Entry 6S0E (X-ray diffraction, 1.90 A resolution); this record covers chains A and B.

Chain A (and B):
Molecule: exosialidase from uncultured bacterium pG7
Organism: uncultured bacterium pG7
Notes: EC 3.2.1.18; chain B of this document is another copy of the same molecule, construct and numbering; everything in this record applies to it too
Amino-acid sequence (511 residues; row label = number of the first residue in the row):
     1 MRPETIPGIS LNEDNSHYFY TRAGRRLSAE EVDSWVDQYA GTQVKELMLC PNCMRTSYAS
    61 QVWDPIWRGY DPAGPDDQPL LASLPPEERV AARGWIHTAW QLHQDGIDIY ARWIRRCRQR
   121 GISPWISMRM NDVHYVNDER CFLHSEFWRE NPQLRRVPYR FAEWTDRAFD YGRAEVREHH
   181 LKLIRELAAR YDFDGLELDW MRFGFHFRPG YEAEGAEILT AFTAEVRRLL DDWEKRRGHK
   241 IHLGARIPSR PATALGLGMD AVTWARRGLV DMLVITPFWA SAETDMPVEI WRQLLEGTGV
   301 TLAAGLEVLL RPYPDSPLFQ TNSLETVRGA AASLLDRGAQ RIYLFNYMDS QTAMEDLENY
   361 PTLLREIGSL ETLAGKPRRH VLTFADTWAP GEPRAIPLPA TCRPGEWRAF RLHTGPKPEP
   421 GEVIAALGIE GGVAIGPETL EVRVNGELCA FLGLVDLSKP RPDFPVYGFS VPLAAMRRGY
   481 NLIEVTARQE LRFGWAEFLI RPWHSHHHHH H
Unresolved in the structure: 1-5, 433, 503-511
Residues lining bound ligands: 2-deoxy-2,3-dehydro-N-acetyl-neuraminic acid (DAN): Asp-14, Asn-15, Ser-16, Tyr-20, Cys-53, Trp-95, Arg-129, Asp-132, His-134, Tyr-135, Leu-143, Arg-202, Trp-279, Glu-307, Phe-345, Asn-346, Gln-351, Thr-352
What the authors report for this chain:
  - binding site for 2-deoxy-2,3-dehydro-N-acetyl-neuraminic acid: Asp-14, Asn-15, Ser-16, Tyr-20, Cys-53, Asp-132, His-134, Tyr-135
  - catalytic residues: Asp-14, His-134
  - mutagenesis - D14A: abolished catalytic activity on 4MU-alpha-Neu5Ac
  - mutagenesis - H134A: abolished catalytic activity

Interface between chain A and chain B:
Pairs across the interface (64; chain A residue first):
  Tyr-159(A) / Trp-407(B)  hydrophobic
  Tyr-159(A) / Arg-443(B)
  Tyr-159(A) / Gly-446(B)
  Tyr-159(A) / Glu-484(B)  hydrogen bond
  Arg-160(A) / Trp-407(B)
  Arg-160(A) / Glu-484(B)  salt bridge
  Pro-209(A) / Asn-445(B)
  Pro-209(A) / Leu-482(B)  hydrophobic
  Pro-209(A) / Glu-484(B)
  Gly-210(A) / Asn-445(B)
  Gly-210(A) / Arg-477(B)  hydrogen bond (backbone-side chain)
  Gly-210(A) / Leu-482(B)
  Tyr-211(A) / Asn-445(B)
  Tyr-211(A) / Arg-477(B)
  Glu-214(A) / Arg-477(B)  salt bridge
  Pro-251(A) / Ile-290(B)  hydrophobic
  Leu-255(A) / Glu-289(B)
  Asp-260(A) / Gln-293(B)
  Val-262(A) / Gln-293(B)
  Arg-266(A) / Gln-293(B)  hydrogen bond (side chain-backbone)
  Arg-266(A) / Glu-296(B)
  Glu-289(A) / Leu-255(B)
  Gln-293(A) / Asp-260(B)  hydrogen bond
  Gln-293(A) / Val-262(B)
  Gln-293(A) / Thr-263(B)
  Gln-293(A) / Arg-266(B)  hydrogen bond (backbone-side chain)
  Leu-294(A) / Leu-294(B)  hydrophobic
  Glu-296(A) / Arg-266(B)
  Ala-389(A) / Arg-411(B)
  Pro-390(A) / Arg-411(B)
  Pro-390(A) / Leu-482(B)
  Gly-391(A) / Ala-409(B)
  Gly-391(A) / Arg-411(B)
  Gly-391(A) / Leu-482(B)
  Glu-392(A) / Arg-411(B)
  Pro-393(A) / Ala-395(B)
  Pro-393(A) / Pro-397(B)  hydrophobic
  Arg-394(A) / Arg-394(B)
  Arg-394(A) / Ala-395(B)
  Ala-395(A) / Pro-393(B)  hydrophobic
  Ala-395(A) / Arg-394(B)
  Ala-395(A) / Ala-395(B)
  Pro-397(A) / Pro-393(B)  hydrophobic
  Trp-407(A) / Tyr-159(B)  hydrophobic
  Trp-407(A) / Arg-160(B)
  Ala-409(A) / Gly-391(B)
  Arg-411(A) / Pro-390(B)
  Arg-411(A) / Gly-391(B)
  Arg-411(A) / Glu-392(B)
  Arg-443(A) / Tyr-159(B)
  Asn-445(A) / Pro-209(B)
  Asn-445(A) / Gly-210(B)
  Asn-445(A) / Tyr-211(B)
  Gly-446(A) / Tyr-159(B)
  Arg-477(A) / Gly-210(B)
  Arg-477(A) / Tyr-211(B)
  Arg-477(A) / Glu-214(B)  salt bridge
  Leu-482(A) / Pro-209(B)  hydrophobic
  Leu-482(A) / Gly-210(B)
  Leu-482(A) / Pro-390(B)
  Leu-482(A) / Gly-391(B)
  Glu-484(A) / Tyr-159(B)  hydrogen bond
  Glu-484(A) / Arg-160(B)  salt bridge
  Glu-484(A) / Pro-209(B)
Also at the interface, not in a pair above, chain A (40 interface residues in all): Ala-252, Gly-256, Thr-263, Ile-290, Ile-396, Phe-410, Arg-478, Tyr-480
Also at the interface, not in a pair above, chain B (40 interface residues in all): Ala-213, Pro-251, Ala-252, Gly-256, Ala-389, Ile-396, Phe-410, Tyr-480

In short:
The chain A/chain B interface involves 40 residues from each chain, with 6 hydrogen bonds and 4 salt bridges.
Polar contacts include Arg-160(A)/Glu-484(B), Glu-214(A)/Arg-477(B) and Tyr-159(A)/Glu-484(B). Ligands of
chain A: 2-deoxy-2,3-dehydro-N-acetyl-neuraminic acid. The paper reports catalytic residues Asp-14(A) and
His-134(A); D14A of chain A abolishes catalytic activity on 4MU-alpha-Neu5Ac.
Chain A and chain B are both exosialidase from uncultured bacterium pG7 (uncultured bacterium pG7); the
structure, Crystal structure of an inverting family GH156 exosialidase from uncultured bacterium pG7 in
complex with N-Acetyl-2,3-dehydro-2-deoxyneuraminic ..., was determined by X-ray diffraction together with
6S00, 6S04 and 6S0F from the same study.
